7T21 - chains F and M of the 7 polymer chains in the assembly; structure by electron microscopy, 5.40 A resolution (low resolution: residue-level contacts below are approximate; hydrogen-bond / salt-bridge calls are withheld).

[Chain F]
Protein: Replicative DNA helicase
From: Escherichia coli K-12
Notes: EC 3.6.4.12
UniProt: P0ACB0 (DNAB_ECOLI); residue numbers follow UniProt; this construct covers 1-471
Amino-acid sequence (471 residues; row label = number of the first residue in the row):
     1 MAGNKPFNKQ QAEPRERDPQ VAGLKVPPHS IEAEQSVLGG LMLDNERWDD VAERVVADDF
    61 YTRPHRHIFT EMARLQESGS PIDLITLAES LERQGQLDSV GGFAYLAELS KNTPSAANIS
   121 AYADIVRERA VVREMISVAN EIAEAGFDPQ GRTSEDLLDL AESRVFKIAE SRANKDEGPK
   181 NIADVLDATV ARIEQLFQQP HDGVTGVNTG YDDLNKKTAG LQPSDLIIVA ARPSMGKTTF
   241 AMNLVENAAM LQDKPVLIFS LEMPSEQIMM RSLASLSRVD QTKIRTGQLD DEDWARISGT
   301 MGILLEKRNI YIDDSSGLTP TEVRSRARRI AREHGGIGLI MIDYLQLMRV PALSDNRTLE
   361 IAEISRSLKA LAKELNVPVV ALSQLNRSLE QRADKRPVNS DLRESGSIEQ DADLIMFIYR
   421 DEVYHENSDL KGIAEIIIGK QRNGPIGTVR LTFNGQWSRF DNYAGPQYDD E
Disordered / not traced: 1-23
Bound ions: Mg2+: Thr238 (together with ADP)
Small-molecule neighbours:
  - ADP (adenosine-5'-diphosphate): Pro233, Ser234, Met235, Gly236, Lys237, Thr238, Thr239, Glu262, Arg271, Asp280, Gln281, Thr282, Arg420, Phe453, Gly455, Gln456, Ser458
  - tetrafluoroaluminate (ALF): Pro233, Lys237, Thr238, Glu262, Met263, Asp343, Gln384
Swiss-Prot annotation at these positions:
  - binding site (ATP): Ser234, Lys237, Thr238, Arg442
  - mutagenesis: Pro81 (P81H: About 100-fold increased survival following 3000 Gy ionizing radiation), Ala130 (A130V: In dnaB8, dnaB43, dnaB454; temperature sensitive, no DNA replication at 42 degrees Celsius in vivo, in vitro decreased helicase activity at 30, at 42 degrees Celius almost no helicase, no ...), Met242 (M242I: In dnaB70; temperature sensitive, no DNA replication at 42 degrees Celsius in vivo, in vitro 25% helicase activity at 30, further decreased helicase at 42 degrees Celius, low ATPase activity ...), Gly299 (G299D: In dnaB252; temperature sensitive, no DNA replication at 42 degrees Celsius in vivo, in vitro no change in pRNA synthesis, 5'-3' helicase activity or ATPase at either temperature)

[Chain M]
Molecule: 20-nt DNA strand
Sequence (20 nucleotides; numbered 1 to 20; the number before each row is that of its first residue):
     1 TTTTTTTTTT TTTTTTTTTT
Disordered / not traced: 14-20

[Interface between chain F and chain M]
Residue-residue contacts (7; chain F residue first):
  Asn356(F) with DT1(M)
  Thr358(F) with DT1(M); DT2(M)
  Asn386(F) with DT3(M)
  Arg387(F) with DT4(M)
  Leu402(F) with DT3(M)
  Glu404(F) with DT2(M)
Interface residues without a listed pair, chain F (7 interface residues in all): Arg403

[In short]
7 residues of chain F and 4 residues of chain M are in contact. Chain F binds ADP and tetrafluoroaluminate.
From UniProt: 4 ATP-binding residues and 4 mutagenesis sites on chain F.
Here chain F is Replicative DNA helicase (Escherichia coli K-12) and chain M is a 20-nt DNA strand. Entry 7T21
(E. coli DnaB bound to ssDNA and ADP-AlF4) was determined by electron microscopy.
